6QAU - chain A; structure by X-ray diffraction, 2.48 A resolution.

Chain A:
Name: Serine/threonine-protein kinase ULK2
Source organism: Homo sapiens
Notes: EC 2.7.11.1
UniProtKB: Q8IYT8 (ULK2_HUMAN); residue numbers follow UniProt; this construct covers 1-276
Chain sequence (280 residues; row label = number of the first residue in the row; numbers below 1 keep their minus sign (Gly-3 is residue -3)):
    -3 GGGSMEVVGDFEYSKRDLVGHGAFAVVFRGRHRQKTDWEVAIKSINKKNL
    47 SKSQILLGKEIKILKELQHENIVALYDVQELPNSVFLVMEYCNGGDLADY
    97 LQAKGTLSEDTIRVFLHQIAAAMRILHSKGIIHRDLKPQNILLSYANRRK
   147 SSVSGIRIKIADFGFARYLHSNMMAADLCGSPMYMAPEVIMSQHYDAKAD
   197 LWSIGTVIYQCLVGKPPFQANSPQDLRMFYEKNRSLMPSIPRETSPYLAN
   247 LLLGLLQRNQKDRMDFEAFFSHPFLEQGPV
Unresolved in the structure: -3 to -1, 276
Construct notes: expression tag (-3 to 0); conflict Asp173 (Thr in Q8IYT8)
Curated features (UniProtKB/Swiss-Prot):
  - active site: Asp131 (Proton acceptor)
  - binding site (ATP): Val15 to Val23, Lys39
  - mutagenesis: Lys39 (K39R: Decreased kinase activity and decreased autophosphorylation)
Residues lining bound ligands: mrt67307 (1FV; N-{3-[(5-cyclopropyl-2-{[3-(morpholin-4-ylmethyl)phenyl]amino}pyrimidin-4-yl)amino]propyl}cyclobutanecarboxamide): Val15, Gly16, His17, Gly18, Ala21, Val23, Ala37, Lys39, Val69, Met85, Glu86, Tyr87, Cys88, Asn89, Gly90, Gly91, Asp92, Gln135, Asn136, Leu138, Ala157, Asp158
What the authors report for this chain:
  - binding site for mrt67307: Met85
  - conformationally variable residues (side-chain flip): Phe20

In short:
Chain A binds mrt67307. Curated annotation (UniProt) lists active-site residue Asp131, 10 ATP-binding residues
and one mutagenesis site. From the paper: a binding site for mrt67307 at Met85; conformational variability at
Phe20.
Chain A is Serine/threonine-protein kinase ULK2 (Homo sapiens); the structure, Crystal structure of ULK2 in
complexed with MRT67307, was determined by X-ray diffraction, deposited together with 6QAS, 6QAT and 6QAV.
